Entry 7QL6 (electron microscopy, 3.23 A resolution); this record covers chains A and E of the 5 polymer chains in the assembly.

# Chain A
Protein: Acetylcholine receptor subunit alpha
Organism: Tetronarce californica
Reference sequence: P02710 (ACHA_TETCF); residues 1-437 here correspond to UniProt positions 25-461 (UniProt number = residue number + 24)
Amino-acid sequence (437 residues; row label = number of the first residue in the row):
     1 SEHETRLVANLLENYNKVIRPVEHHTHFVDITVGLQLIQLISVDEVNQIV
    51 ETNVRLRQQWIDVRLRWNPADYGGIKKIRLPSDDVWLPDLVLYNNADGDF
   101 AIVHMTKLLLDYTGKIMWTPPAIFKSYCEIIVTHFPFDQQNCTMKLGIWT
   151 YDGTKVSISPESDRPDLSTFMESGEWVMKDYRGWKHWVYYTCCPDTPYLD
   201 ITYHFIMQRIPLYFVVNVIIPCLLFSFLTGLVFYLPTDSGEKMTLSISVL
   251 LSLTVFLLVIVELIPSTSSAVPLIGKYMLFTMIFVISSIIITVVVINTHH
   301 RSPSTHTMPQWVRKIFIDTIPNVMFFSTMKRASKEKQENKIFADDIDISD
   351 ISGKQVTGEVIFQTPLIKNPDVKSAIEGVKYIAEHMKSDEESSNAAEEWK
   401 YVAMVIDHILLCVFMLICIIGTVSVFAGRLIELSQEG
Not modelled in the structure: 330-377, 434-437
Disulfide bonds: Cys128-Cys142, Cys192-Cys193
Covalently attached groups: glycan linked to Asn141
Residues lining bound ligands: carbamyl-choline (CCE; 2-[(aminocarbonyl)oxy]-N,N,N-trimethylethanaminium): Tyr93, Ile148, Trp149, Thr150, Tyr190, Cys192, Cys193, Tyr198
Curated features (UniProtKB/Swiss-Prot):
  - glycosylation: Asn141 (N-linked (GlcNAc...) asparagine)
Reported in the primary citation:
  - binding site for carbamyl-choline: Tyr93
  - contacts within the chain: Tyr93-Lys145 (cation-pi contact), Lys145-Asp200, Lys145-Tyr190, Asn94-Lys145 (backbone contact), Gly153-Tyr198 (backbone contact)
  - post-translational modification sites: Asn141
  - specificity-determining residues: Pro197 (proposed by the authors, not directly observed)

# Chain E
Protein: Acetylcholine receptor subunit gamma
Organism: Tetronarce californica
Reference sequence: P02714 (ACHG_TETCF); residues 1-489 here correspond to UniProt positions 18-506 (UniProt number = residue number + 17)
Amino-acid sequence (489 residues; row label = number of the first residue in the row):
     1 ENEEGRLIEKLLGDYDKRIIPAKTLDHIIDVTLKLTLTNLISLNEKEEAL
    51 TTNVWIEIQWNDYRLSWNTSEYEGIDLVRIPSELLWLPDVVLENNVDGQF
   101 EVAYYANVLVYNDGSMYWLPPAIYRSTCPIAVTYFPFDWQNCSLVFRSQT
   151 YNAHEVNLQLSAEEGEAVEWIHIDPEDFTENGEWTIRHRPAKKNYNWQLT
   201 KDDTDFQEIIFFLIIQRKPLFYIINIIAPCVLISSLVVLVYFLPAQAGGQ
   251 KCTLSISVLLAQTIFLFLIAQKVPETSLNVPLIGKYLIFVMFVSMLIVMN
   301 CVIVLNVSLRTPNTHSLSEKIKHLFLGFLPKYLGMQLEPSEETPEKPQPR
   351 RRSSFGIMIKAEEYILKKPRSELMFEEQKDRHGLKRVNKMTSDIDIGTTV
   401 DLYKDLANFAPEIKSCVEACNFIAKSTKEQNDSGSENENWVLIGKVIDKA
   451 CFWIALLLFSIGTLAIFLTGHFNQVPEFPFPGDPRKYVP
Not modelled in the structure: 1, 335-418
Disulfide bonds: Cys128-Cys142
Covalently attached groups: N-acetylglucosamine (NAG) linked to Asn68; glycan linked to Asn141
Residues lining bound ligands: carbamyl-choline (CCE; 2-[(aminocarbonyl)oxy]-N,N,N-trimethylethanaminium): Trp55, Leu109, Leu119
Curated features (UniProtKB/Swiss-Prot):
  - modified residue: Tyr364 (Phosphotyrosine)
  - glycosylation: Asn68 (N-linked (GlcNAc...) asparagine)
Reported in the primary citation:
  - binding site for carbamyl-choline: Leu119

# How chain A and chain E interact
Pairs across the interface - 88 pairs, chain A then chain E:
  Val18(A) - Ile8(E)  hydrophobic
  Val18(A) - Pro81(E)
  Ile19(A) - Asn2(E)
  Ile19(A) - Gly5(E)
  Arg20(A) - Asn2(E)
  Arg20(A) - Glu4(E)  salt bridge
  Val22(A) - Asn2(E)
  Glu23(A) - Asn2(E)  hydrogen bond (backbone-backbone)
  His24(A) - Glu73(E)  salt bridge
  His25(A) - Asn2(E)
  His25(A) - Glu4(E)
  His25(A) - Glu73(E)
  His25(A) - Ile75(E)
  Asp89(A) - Tyr104(E)
  Val91(A) - Tyr104(E)  hydrophobic
  Asn95(A) - Ile41(E)
  Asn95(A) - Asn53(E)  hydrogen bond (backbone-side chain)
  Asn95(A) - Ile123(E)
  Ala96(A) - Ile41(E)  hydrophobic
  Ala96(A) - Ile123(E)
  Asp97(A) - Arg125(E)  salt bridge
  Asp99(A) - Ala103(E)
  Phe100(A) - Asn53(E)
  Phe100(A) - Ile123(E)  hydrophobic
  Ala101(A) - Tyr104(E)  hydrophobic
  Tyr127(A) - Asn39(E)
  Lys145(A) - Asp177(E)  salt bridge
  Trp149(A) - Trp55(E)
  Trp149(A) - Ala106(E)
  Trp149(A) - Leu119(E)  hydrogen bond (side chain-backbone)
  Trp149(A) - Pro121(E)
  Thr150(A) - Arg79(E)  hydrogen bond (backbone-side chain)
  Thr150(A) - Asn107(E)
  Thr150(A) - Leu109(E)
  Tyr151(A) - Arg79(E)
  Asp152(A) - Arg79(E)  salt bridge
  Lys155(A) - Glu4(E)
  Lys155(A) - Arg79(E)
  Tyr189(A) - Glu176(E)
  Tyr190(A) - Trp55(E)  hydrophobic
  Thr191(A) - His172(E)  hydrogen bond
  Thr191(A) - Asp174(E)  hydrogen bond
  Cys192(A) - Tyr117(E)
  Glu241(A) - Gln250(E)
  Met243(A) - Gly249(E)
  Met243(A) - Gln250(E)
  Thr244(A) - Gln250(E)  hydrogen bond
  Ile247(A) - Thr253(E)
  Ile247(A) - Leu254(E)  hydrophobic
  Ile247(A) - Ser257(E)
  Leu250(A) - Leu236(E)  hydrophobic
  Leu251(A) - Ser257(E)
  Leu251(A) - Ala261(E)  hydrophobic
  Thr254(A) - Ile233(E)
  Thr254(A) - Phe265(E)
  Leu257(A) - Asn225(E)
  Leu257(A) - Pro229(E)  hydrophobic
  Leu258(A) - Leu268(E)  hydrophobic
  Val261(A) - Lys272(E)
  Pro265(A) - Phe221(E)
  Ser266(A) - Glu183(E)
  Ser266(A) - Phe221(E)
  Ser266(A) - Tyr222(E)
  Ser266(A) - Lys272(E)  hydrogen bond
  Thr267(A) - Phe221(E)
  Ser268(A) - Lys218(E)
  Ser268(A) - Leu220(E)
  Ser268(A) - Phe221(E)
  Val271(A) - Ile224(E)  hydrophobic
  Leu279(A) - Ile224(E)
  Met282(A) - Pro229(E)  hydrophobic
  Ile283(A) - Leu232(E)  hydrophobic
  Ile286(A) - Leu236(E)  hydrophobic
  Ile289(A) - Leu236(E)  hydrophobic
  Ile290(A) - Leu239(E)  hydrophobic
  Val293(A) - Leu239(E)  hydrophobic
  Val293(A) - Leu243(E)  hydrophobic
  Ile296(A) - Pro244(E)
  Asn297(A) - Phe242(E)
  His300(A) - Pro244(E)
  His300(A) - Gln246(E)  hydrogen bond
  Gly378(A) - Ala424(E)
  Val379(A) - Cys420(E)  hydrophobic
  Tyr381(A) - Lys428(E)
  Ile382(A) - Ile423(E)  hydrophobic
  Ile382(A) - Thr427(E)
  His385(A) - Thr427(E)
  His385(A) - Lys428(E)  hydrogen bond
Also at the interface, not in a pair above, chain A (64 interface residues in all): Tyr93, Tyr198, Gly240, Val255, Glu262, Ile264, Gly275, Ser302
Also at the interface, not in a pair above, chain E (67 interface residues in all): Leu84, Pro120, Ala122, Thr179, Glu180, Asn181, Ala228, Ile264, Gln271, Asn431, Lys445
Interface features reported in the paper:
  - pairs named by the authors: Lys145(A)-Asp177(E) (salt bridge), Asp174(E)-Thr191(A) (hydrogen bond)

# Summary
64 residues of chain A and 67 residues of chain E are in contact; the contacts include 10 hydrogen bonds and 5
salt bridges. Among the polar pairs are Arg20(A)-Glu4(E), His24(A)-Glu73(E) and Asp97(A)-Arg125(E). The
authors report a salt bridge between Lys145(A) and Asp177(E); a hydrogen bond between Asp174(E) and Thr191(A).
The paper reports a binding site for carbamyl-choline at Tyr93(A) and Leu119(E); the specificity determinant
Pro197(A).
Here chain A is Acetylcholine receptor subunit alpha and chain E is Acetylcholine receptor subunit gamma, both
from Tetronarce californica. Entry 7QL6 (Torpedo muscle-type nicotinic acetylcholine receptor -
carbamylcholine-bound conformation) was determined by electron microscopy (same publication as 7QKO and 7QL5).
